PDB entry 9H1L | electron microscopy, 2.14 A resolution | chains H and I of the 12 polymer chains in the assembly

Chain H:
Protein: Methanogenesis marker protein 7
Organism: Methanococcus maripaludis
Reference sequence: Q6M050 (Q6M050_METMP); residues 1-304 here = UniProt positions 1-304
Amino-acid sequence (304 residues; numbered 1 to 304; the number before each row is that of its first residue):
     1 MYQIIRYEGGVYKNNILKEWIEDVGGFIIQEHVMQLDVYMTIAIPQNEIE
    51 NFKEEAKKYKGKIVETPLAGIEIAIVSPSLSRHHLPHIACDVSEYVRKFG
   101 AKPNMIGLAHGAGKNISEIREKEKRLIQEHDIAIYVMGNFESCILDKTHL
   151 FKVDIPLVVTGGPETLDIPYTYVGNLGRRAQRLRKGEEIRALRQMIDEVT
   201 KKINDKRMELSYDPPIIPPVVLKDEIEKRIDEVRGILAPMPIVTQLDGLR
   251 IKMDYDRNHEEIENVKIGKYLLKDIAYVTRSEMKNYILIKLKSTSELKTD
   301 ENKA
Disordered / not traced: 297-304
Metal / ion sites: FeFe cofactor Fe: His84, Cys143
Ligand contacts:
  - FeFe cofactor (S5Q), molecule 1: Pro78, His83, His84, Gly111, Ala112, Gly113, Lys114, Met137, Gly138, Asn139, Phe140, Cys143, Ile144, Lys147, Arg178
  - FeFe cofactor (S5Q), molecule 2: Leu85, Cys90, Ser93, Arg97, Met105
What the authors report for this chain:
  - FeFe cofactor coordination: His84, Cys143
  - binding site for FeFe cofactor: Cys90

Chain I:
Protein: Methyl-coenzyme M reductase operon protein C
Organism: Methanococcus maripaludis
Reference sequence: G0H3B1 (G0H3B1_METMI); residue numbers follow UniProt; this construct covers 1-198
Amino-acid sequence (234 residues; row label = number of the first residue in the row; numbers below 1 keep their minus sign (Met-35 is residue -35)):
   -35 MSAWSHPQFEKGGGSGGGSGGSAWSHPQFEKSAGSGMPVGRKEQIVDCRA
    15 VMGLGEGGGLAQRGTFAEGLRNDVVVVAMSPGRRHITKPVCEITYGIREA
    65 GIQTSVLVLDAGGGIPSDAPQGSLGSTFGLKPEEAKQVNRHKLCVIHFGN
   115 VKSHIIYKARLFLKYVDIPTIIVCQTPVDMEDFAAIGIKTKNVMPLESKT
   165 EGKIVEIITGVIRGESAPQKKIDEIIESIKKHLG
Disordered / not traced: -35 to 4
Differences from the reference sequence: initiating methionine (-35); expression tag (-34 to 0)
Metal / ion sites: FeFe cofactor Fe site 1: Cys12, Cys55; FeFe cofactor Fe site 2: His49, His118
Ligand contacts:
  - FeFe cofactor (S5Q), molecule 1: Val10, Cys12, Arg13, Leu24, Ala25, Ala31, Thr51, Cys55, Thr58, Arg62, Val70
  - FeFe cofactor (S5Q), molecule 2: Met43, Arg48, His49, Gly76, Gly77, Gly78, Phe112, Gly113, Asn114, Val115, His118, Ile119, Lys122, Arg177
What the authors report for this chain:
  - FeFe cofactor coordination: Cys12, His49, Cys55, His118

Chain H / chain I interface:
Pairs across the interface - 74 pairs, chain H then chain I:
  Arg6(H) - Met16(I)
  Glu8(H) - Met16(I)
  Gln30(H) - Ala14(I)  hydrogen bond (side chain-backbone)
  Gln30(H) - Val15(I)
  His32(H) - Val15(I)
  His32(H) - Arg27(I)  hydrogen bond (side chain-backbone)
  His32(H) - Gly28(I)
  His32(H) - Thr29(I)
  Met34(H) - Gln26(I)
  Met34(H) - Arg27(I)
  Met34(H) - Asp74(I)
  Tyr39(H) - Val15(I)  hydrophobic
  Tyr39(H) - Met16(I)  hydrophobic
  Leu80(H) - Gln8(I)
  Leu80(H) - Val10(I)  hydrophobic
  Leu80(H) - Arg62(I)
  Ser81(H) - Glu63(I)
  Arg82(H) - Tyr59(I)  hydrogen bond
  Arg82(H) - Glu63(I)  salt bridge
  Arg82(H) - Gln183(I)  hydrogen bond
  Leu85(H) - Arg62(I)
  Pro86(H) - Tyr59(I)  hydrophobic
  His87(H) - Thr51(I)
  Cys90(H) - Leu24(I)
  Asp91(H) - Leu24(I)
  Ser93(H) - Cys12(I)
  Glu94(H) - Met16(I)
  Glu94(H) - Gly17(I)  hydrogen bond (side chain-backbone)
  Glu94(H) - Leu24(I)
  Arg97(H) - Arg13(I)  hydrogen bond (side chain-backbone)
  Arg97(H) - Val15(I)  hydrogen bond (side chain-backbone)
  Arg97(H) - Leu24(I)
  Lys98(H) - Met16(I)
  Lys98(H) - Gly19(I)  hydrogen bond (side chain-backbone)
  Lys98(H) - Glu20(I)
  Lys102(H) - Asp11(I)  salt bridge
  Lys102(H) - Cys12(I)  hydrogen bond (side chain-backbone)
  Pro103(H) - Cys12(I)
  Pro103(H) - Arg13(I)
  Asn104(H) - Val10(I)
  Asn104(H) - Asp11(I)
  Asn104(H) - Cys12(I)
  Met105(H) - Gln8(I)
  Met105(H) - Ile9(I)
  Met105(H) - Val10(I)  hydrogen bond (backbone-backbone)
  Met105(H) - Cys12(I)
  Ile106(H) - Ile9(I)  hydrophobic
  Gly107(H) - Glu7(I)
  Gly107(H) - Gln8(I)  hydrogen bond (backbone-backbone)
  Ala109(H) - Arg5(I)  hydrogen bond (backbone-side chain)
  Ala109(H) - Lys6(I)
  Ala109(H) - Glu7(I)
  His110(H) - Arg5(I)
  Lys122(H) - Glu7(I)
  Lys122(H) - Ile9(I)
  Glu123(H) - Glu7(I)
  Leu126(H) - Ile9(I)  hydrophobic
  Arg182(H) - Glu20(I)  hydrogen bond (side chain-backbone)
  Arg182(H) - Gly22(I)  hydrogen bond (side chain-backbone)
  Arg182(H) - Leu24(I)
  Leu237(H) - Phe30(I)
  Leu237(H) - Lys100(I)
  Leu237(H) - Gln101(I)  hydrogen bond (backbone-side chain)
  Leu237(H) - Arg104(I)
  Pro239(H) - Asp11(I)
  Pro239(H) - Cys12(I)
  Pro239(H) - Phe30(I)
  Met240(H) - Ala14(I)  hydrophobic
  Lys252(H) - Asp11(I)  salt bridge
  Met283(H) - Asp11(I)
  Lys284(H) - Glu32(I)  salt bridge
  Lys284(H) - Leu34(I)
  Lys284(H) - Asn36(I)  hydrogen bond
  Tyr286(H) - Glu32(I)
Also at the interface, not in a pair above, chain H (40 interface residues in all): Val33, Gln35, Ala238
Also at the interface, not in a pair above, chain I (37 interface residues in all): Gly23, Ala31, Glu97

Overview:
The interface between chain H and chain I involves 40 residues on one side and 37 on the other; the contacts
include 16 hydrogen bonds and 4 salt bridges. Polar pairs include Arg82(H)-Glu63(I), Lys102(H)-Asp11(I) and
Lys252(H)-Asp11(I). The paper reports a binding site for FeFe cofactor at Cys90(H); FeFe cofactor coordination
by His84(H), Cys143(H) and Cys12(I) among others.
Chain H is Methanogenesis marker protein 7 and chain I is Methyl-coenzyme M reductase operon protein C, both
from Methanococcus maripaludis; the structure, Methyl-coenzyme M reductase activation complex binding to the
A2 component after incubation with ATP, was determined by electron microscopy (same publication as 8S7V and
8S7X).
